Entry 6BWP (X-ray diffraction, 1.70 A resolution); this record covers chains C and D of the 4 polymer chains in the assembly.

== Chain C ==
Protein: Hemoglobin subunit alpha
Organism: Homo sapiens
UniProt: P69905 (HBA_HUMAN); residues 1-141 here correspond to UniProt positions 2-142 (UniProt number = residue number + 1)
Sequence (141 residues; numbered 1 to 141; the number before each row is that of its first residue):
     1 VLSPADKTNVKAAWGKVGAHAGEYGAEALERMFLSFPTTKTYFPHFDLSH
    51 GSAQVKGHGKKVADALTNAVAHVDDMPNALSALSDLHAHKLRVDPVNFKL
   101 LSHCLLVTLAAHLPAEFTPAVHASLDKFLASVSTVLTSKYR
Bound ions: heme Fe near His87 (its only coordinating residue here)
Small-molecule neighbours: heme (HEM): Met32, Thr39, Tyr42, Phe43, His45, Phe46, His58, Lys61, Val62, Ala65, Leu66, Leu83, Leu86, His87, Leu91, Val93, Asn97, Phe98, Leu101, Leu105, Val132, Leu136
Swiss-Prot annotation at these positions:
  - binding site (O2): His58
  - binding site (heme b): His87
  - site: Thr8, Asn9 (Microbial infection: Cleavage), Lys11 (Not glycated), Ala13, Trp14 (Microbial infection: Cleavage), Tyr24, Gly25 (Microbial infection: Cleavage), Leu29, Glu30 (Microbial infection: Cleavage), His45, Phe46 (Microbial infection: Cleavage), Asp47, Leu48 (Microbial infection: Cleavage), Ser52, Ala53 (Microbial infection: Cleavage), Val55, Lys56 (Microbial infection: Cleavage), Lys56 (Not glycated), Gly59, Lys60 (Microbial infection: Cleavage), Lys60 (Not glycated), Lys90 (Not glycated), Leu91, Arg92 (Microbial infection: Cleavage), Lys99 (Not glycated), Leu106, Val107 (Microbial infection: Cleavage), Thr108, Leu109 (Microbial infection: Cleavage), Val121, His122 (Microbial infection: Cleavage), Ser133, Thr134 (Microbial infection: Cleavage)
  - modified residue: Ser3 (Phosphoserine), Lys7 (N6-succinyllysine), Thr8 (Phosphothreonine), Lys11 (N6-succinyllysine), Lys16 (N6-acetyllysine), Tyr24 (Phosphotyrosine), Ser35 (Phosphoserine), Lys40 (N6-succinyllysine), Ser49 (Phosphoserine), Ser102 (Phosphoserine), Thr108 (Phosphothreonine), Ser124 (Phosphoserine), Ser131 (Phosphoserine), Thr134 (Phosphothreonine), Thr137 (Phosphothreonine), Ser138 (Phosphoserine)
  - glycosylation (N-linked (Glc) (glycation) lysine): Lys7, Lys16, Lys40, Lys61

== Chain D ==
Protein: Hemoglobin subunit beta
Organism: Homo sapiens
UniProt: P68871 (HBB_HUMAN); residues 1-146 here correspond to UniProt positions 2-147 (UniProt number = residue number + 1)
Sequence (146 residues; each row starts with the number of its first residue):
     1 VHLTPEEKSAVTALWGKVNVDEVGGEALGRLLVVYPWTQRFFESFGDLST
    51 PDAVMGNPKVKAHGKKVLGAFSDGLAHLDNLKGTFATLSELHCDKLHVDP
   101 ENFRLLGNVLVCVLAHHFGKEFTPPVQAAYQKVVAGVANALAHKYH
Glycans and other covalent adducts: 1H-1,2,3-triazole-5-thiol (EBJ) linked to Cys93
Bound ions: heme Fe near His92 (its only coordinating residue here)
Small-molecule neighbours:
  - 1H-1,2,3-triazole-5-thiol (EBJ): Glu90, Asp94, Lys144, Tyr145, His146
  - heme (HEM): Leu31, Thr38, Phe41, Phe42, Phe45, His63, Lys66, Val67, Ala70, Phe71, Phe85, Leu88, Leu91, His92, Leu96, Val98, Asn102, Phe103, Leu106, Leu141
Swiss-Prot annotation at these positions:
  - binding site ((2R)-2,3-bisphosphoglycerate): Val1, His2, Lys82, His143
  - binding site (heme b): His63, His92
  - site: Glu7, Lys8 (Microbial infection: Cleavage), Gly25, Glu26 (Microbial infection: Cleavage), Gly29, Arg30 (Microbial infection: Cleavage), Tyr35, Pro36 (Microbial infection: Cleavage), Trp37, Thr38 (Microbial infection: Cleavage), Phe45, Gly46 (Microbial infection: Cleavage), Asp52, Ala53 (Microbial infection: Cleavage), Gly56, Asn57 (Microbial infection: Cleavage), Lys59 (Not glycated), Phe71, Ser72 (Microbial infection: Cleavage), Gly74, Leu75 (Microbial infection: Cleavage), Lys82 (Not glycated), Thr84, Phe85 (Microbial infection: Cleavage), His92, Cys93 (Microbial infection: Cleavage), Lys95 (Not glycated), Arg104, Leu105 (Microbial infection: Cleavage), Leu110, Val111 (Microbial infection: Cleavage), Gly119, Lys120 (Microbial infection: Cleavage), Phe122, Thr123 (Microbial infection: Cleavage), Ala128, Ala129 (Microbial infection: Cleavage) and 2 more in UniProt
  - modified residue: Val1 (N-acetylvaline), Ser9 (Phosphoserine), Thr12 (Phosphothreonine), Ser44 (Phosphoserine), Thr50 (Phosphothreonine), Lys59 (N6-acetyllysine), Lys82 (N6-acetyllysine), Thr87 (Phosphothreonine), Cys93 (S-nitrosocysteine), Lys144 (N6-acetyllysine)
  - glycosylation: Val1 (N-linked (Glc) (glycation) valine), Lys8 (N-linked (Glc) (glycation) lysine), Lys17 (N-linked (Glc) (glycation) lysine), Lys66 (N-linked (Glc) (glycation) lysine), Lys120 (N-linked (Glc) (glycation) lysine), Lys144 (N-linked (Glc) (glycation) lysine)
What the authors report for this chain:
  - binding site for 1H-1,2,3-triazole-5-thiol: Cys93, Lys144, His146

== Chain C / chain D interface ==
Pairs across the interface (35):
  Arg31(C) with Phe122(D), hydrogen bond (side chain-backbone); Thr123(D); Pro124(D); Gln127(D), hydrogen bond
  Leu34(C) with Pro124(D), hydrophobic; Pro125(D); Ala128(D)
  Ser35(C) with Gln127(D); Ala128(D); Gln131(D)
  Phe36(C) with Gln131(D)
  His103(C) with Asn108(D); Gln131(D), hydrogen bond
  Val107(C) with Val111(D), hydrophobic; Ala115(D); Gln127(D)
  Ala110(C) with Cys112(D); Ala115(D); His116(D)
  Ala111(C) with Ala115(D); Gly119(D)
  Leu113(C) with His116(D)
  Pro114(C) with His116(D), hydrogen bond (backbone-side chain)
  Phe117(C) with Arg30(D), hydrogen bond (backbone-side chain); His116(D)
  Thr118(C) with Arg30(D), hydrogen bond (backbone-side chain)
  Pro119(C) with Arg30(D); Val33(D); Met55(D), hydrophobic
  His122(C) with Arg30(D), hydrogen bond; Val34(D); Cys112(D)
  Ala123(C) with Val34(D), hydrophobic
  Asp126(C) with Val34(D); Tyr35(D), hydrogen bond
Also at the interface, not in a pair above, chain C (20 interface residues in all): Glu30, Cys104, Leu106, Ala120
Also at the interface, not in a pair above, chain D (21 interface residues in all): Glu26, Pro51, Lys120

== Summary ==
20 residues of chain C and 21 residues of chain D are in contact; the contacts include 8 hydrogen bonds. Among
the polar pairs are Arg31(C)-Phe122(D), Arg31(C)-Gln127(D) and His103(C)-Gln131(D). Chain C binds heme. Bound
to chain D: heme. 1H-1,2,3-triazole-5-thiol is covalently linked to Cys93(D). From the paper: a binding site
for 1H-1,2,3-triazole-5-thiol at Cys93(D), Lys144(D) and His146(D).
Here chain C is Hemoglobin subunit alpha and chain D is Hemoglobin subunit beta, both from Homo sapiens. Entry
6BWP (Crystal structure of Deoxy Hemoglobin in complex with beta Cys93 modifying agent, TD3) was determined by
X-ray diffraction together with 6BWU from the same study.
